PDB entry 4B4I | X-ray diffraction, 1.20 A resolution | chain A

# Chain A
Protein: Lysozyme C
Source organism: Gallus gallus
Notes: EC 3.2.1.17
UniProtKB: P00698 (LYSC_CHICK); residues 1-129 here correspond to UniProt positions 19-147 (UniProt number = residue number + 18)
Chain sequence (129 residues; numbered 1 to 129; the number before each row is that of its first residue):
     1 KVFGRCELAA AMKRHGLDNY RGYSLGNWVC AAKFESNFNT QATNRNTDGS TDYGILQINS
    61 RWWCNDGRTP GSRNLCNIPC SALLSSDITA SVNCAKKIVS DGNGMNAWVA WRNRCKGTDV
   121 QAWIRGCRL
Disulfide bonds: Cys-6/Cys-127, Cys-30/Cys-115, Cys-64/Cys-80, Cys-76/Cys-94
Swiss-Prot annotation at these positions:
  - active site: Glu-35, Asp-52
  - binding site (substrate): Asp-101
What the authors report for this chain:
  - binding site for (4S)-2-methyl-2,4-pentanediol: Gly-22, Phe-34, Ala-122, Trp-123

# Overview
From UniProt: active-site residues Glu-35 and Asp-52 and substrate-binding residue Asp-101. The paper reports
a binding site for (4S)-2-methyl-2,4-pentanediol at Gly-22, Phe-34 and Ala-122 among others.
Chain A is Lysozyme C (Gallus gallus); the structure, 1.20 A Structure of Lysozyme Crystallized with
(S)-2-methyl-2,4- pentanediol, was determined by X-ray diffraction together with 4B49, 4B4E and 4B4J from the
same study.
